Entry 4HRC (X-ray diffraction, 2.80 A resolution); this record covers chains A and B of the 28 polymer chains in the assembly.

[Chain A]
Protein: Proteasome component Y7
From: Saccharomyces cerevisiae
Notes: EC 3.4.25.1
UniProtKB: P23639 (PSA2_YEAST); numbering as in UniProt (aligned over 2-250)
Amino-acid sequence (249 residues; each row starts with the number of its first residue):
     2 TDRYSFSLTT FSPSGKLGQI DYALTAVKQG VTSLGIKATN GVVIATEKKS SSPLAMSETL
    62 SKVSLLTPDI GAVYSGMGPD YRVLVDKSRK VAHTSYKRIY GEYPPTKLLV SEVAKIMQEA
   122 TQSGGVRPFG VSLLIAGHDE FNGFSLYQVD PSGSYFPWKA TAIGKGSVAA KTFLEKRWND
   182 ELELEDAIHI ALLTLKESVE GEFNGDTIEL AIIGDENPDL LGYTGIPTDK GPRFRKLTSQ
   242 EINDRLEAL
UniProt features mapped onto this chain:
  - cross-link: Lys108 (Glycyl lysine isopeptide (Lys-Gly) (interchain with G-Cter in ubiquitin))

[Chain B]
Protein: Proteasome component Y13
From: Saccharomyces cerevisiae
Notes: EC 3.4.25.1
UniProtKB: P23638 (PSA4_YEAST); residues 1-244 here correspond to UniProt positions 2-245 (UniProt number = residue number + 1)
Amino-acid sequence (244 residues; each row starts with the number of its first residue):
     1 GSRRYDSRTT IFSPEGRLYQ VEYALESISH AGTAIGIMAS DGIVLAAERK VTSTLLEQDT
    61 STEKLYKLND KIAVAVAGLT ADAEILINTA RIHAQNYLKT YNEDIPVEIL VRRLSDIKQG
   121 YTQHGGLRPF GVSFIYAGYD DRYGYQLYTS NPSGNYTGWK AISVGANTSA AQTLLQMDYK
   181 DDMKVDDAIE LALKTLSKTT DSSALTYDRL EFATIRKGAN DGEVYQKIFK PQEIKDILVK
   241 TGIT
UniProt features mapped onto this chain:
  - cross-link (Glycyl lysine isopeptide (Lys-Gly)): Lys99 (interchain with G-Cter in ubiquitin), Lys198 (interchain with G-Cter in ubiquitin), Lys230 (interchain with G-Cter in ubiquitin)

[Chain A / chain B interface]
Contacting residue pairs (61; chain A residue first):
  Arg4(A) with Ser2(B)
  Tyr5(A) with Ser2(B); Tyr5(B)
  Ser6(A) with Gly125(B); Leu127(B)
  Phe7(A) with Ser2(B); Tyr5(B); Asp6(B); Gly126(B)
  Ser8(A) with Gly126(B), hydrogen bond (backbone-backbone); Leu127(B); Arg128(B), hydrogen bond (side chain-backbone)
  Thr10(A) with Arg128(B)
  Thr11(A) with Ser7(B); Thr9(B); Gln20(B)
  Phe12(A) with Gln20(B), hydrogen bond (backbone-side chain); Tyr23(B); Ala24(B), hydrophobic; Ser27(B); Arg128(B); Pro129(B); Gly131(B)
  Ser13(A) with Tyr23(B)
  Pro14(A) with Tyr23(B), hydrophobic; Glu26(B)
  Ser15(A) with Glu26(B); His30(B)
  Gly16(A) with Tyr23(B); Ser27(B), hydrogen bond (backbone-side chain)
  Leu18(A) with Arg128(B)
  Lys38(A) with Glu57(B), salt bridge
  Ser112(A) with Glu84(B), hydrogen bond
  Lys116(A) with Ile85(B)
  Gln119(A) with Ala81(B); Asp82(B), hydrogen bond; Ile85(B); Arg128(B)
  Thr122(A) with Arg128(B), hydrogen bond (backbone-side chain)
  Gln123(A) with Tyr121(B); Leu127(B); Arg128(B), hydrogen bond (side chain-backbone); Phe130(B)
  Gly125(A) with Leu127(B)
  Tyr148(A) with Thr60(B)
  Ser153(A) with Ala81(B)
  Gly154(A) with Ala81(B)
  Tyr156(A) with Glu84(B), hydrogen bond
  Pro158(A) with Leu56(B); Glu57(B), hydrogen bond (backbone-backbone); Ser61(B)
  Trp159(A) with Ser53(B); Leu55(B), hydrophobic; Leu56(B)
  Lys160(A) with Leu55(B), hydrogen bond (backbone-backbone); Leu56(B); Glu57(B)
  Ala161(A) with Leu55(B)
  Lys172(A) with Leu55(B)
  Glu176(A) with Thr54(B); Leu55(B)
Also at the interface, not in a pair above, chain A (33 interface residues in all): Ser124, Ser155, Leu175
Also at the interface, not in a pair above, chain B (32 interface residues in all): Leu79, Thr80

[Overview]
The interface between chain A and chain B involves 33 residues on one side and 32 on the other; the contacts
include 11 hydrogen bonds and 1 salt bridge. Among the polar pairs are Lys38(A)-Glu57(B), Ser8(A)-Arg128(B)
and Phe12(A)-Gln20(B).
Chain A is Proteasome component Y7 and chain B is Proteasome component Y13, both from Saccharomyces
cerevisiae; the structure, Crystal structure of yeast 20S proteasome in complex with epoxyketone carmaphycin
analogue 3, was determined by X-ray diffraction, deposited together with 4LTC, 4HNP and 4HRD.
